PDB entry 4OFE | X-ray diffraction, 2.15 A resolution | chains A and D of the 3 polymer chains in the assembly

# Chain A
Name: Methyl-CpG-binding domain protein 4
From: Homo sapiens
Notes: EC 3.2.2.-; fragment: catalytic domain of MBD4
UniProt: O95243 (MBD4_HUMAN); residues 426-580 here = UniProt positions 426-580
Amino-acid sequence (192 residues; row label = number of the first residue in the row):
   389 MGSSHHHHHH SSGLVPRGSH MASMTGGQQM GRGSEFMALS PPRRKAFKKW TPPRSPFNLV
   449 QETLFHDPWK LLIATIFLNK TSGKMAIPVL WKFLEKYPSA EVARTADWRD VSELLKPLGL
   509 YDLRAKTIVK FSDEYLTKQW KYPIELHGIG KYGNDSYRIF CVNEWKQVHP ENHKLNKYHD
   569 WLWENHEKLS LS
Disordered / not traced: 389-437, 580
Construct notes: expression tag (389-425); engineered mutation Lys468 (Arg in O95243), Asn560 (Asp in O95243)
Bound ions: Mg2+: Ile532, Leu534, Ile537 (shared with 1 residue of chain C)
Curated features (UniProtKB/Swiss-Prot):
  - modified residue: Ser428 (Phosphoserine)

# Chain D
Molecule: 12-mer DNA(G)
Sequence (12 nucleotides; numbered 1 to 12; the number before each row is that of its first residue):
     1 GCTGCGCGCT GG

# How chain A and chain D interact
Pairs across the interface (19; chain A residue first):
  Lys468(A) with DG6(D), hydrogen bond to the base
  Thr469(A) with DG6(D), hydrogen bond to the base
  Lys472(A) with DT10(D), phosphate contact
  Met473(A) with DG8(D), phosphate contact; DC9(D), sugar contact
  Lys504(A) with DC7(D), sugar contact
  Pro505(A) with DC7(D), sugar contact; DG8(D), sugar contact
  Leu506(A) with DG6(D), hydrogen bond to the base; DC7(D), base contact
  Gly507(A) with DG6(D), base contact; DC7(D), hydrogen bond to the sugar
  Leu508(A) with DC5(D), base contact; DG6(D), hydrogen bond to the sugar
  Tyr509(A) with DG6(D), hydrogen bond to the phosphate; DC7(D), hydrogen bond to the phosphate
  Asp510(A) with DG6(D), hydrogen bond to the phosphate
  Leu511(A) with DC5(D), base contact; DG6(D), hydrogen bond to the phosphate
Other interface residues (no listed pair), chain A (13 interface residues in all): Arg512
Other interface residues (no listed pair), chain D (7 interface residues in all): DG4

# In short
The interface between chain A and chain D involves 13 residues on one side and 7 on the other, with 9 hydrogen
bonds. Polar contacts include Lys468(A)-DG6(D), Thr469(A)-DG6(D) and Leu506(A)-DG6(D). The Mg2+ site is built
by Ile532(A), Leu534(A) and Ile537(A).
Here chain A is Methyl-CpG-binding domain protein 4 (Homo sapiens) and chain D is a 12-mer DNA(G). Entry 4OFE
(Structural basis for thymine glycosylase activity on T:O6-methylG mismatch by methyl-CpG binding domain
protein 4: Implications ...) was determined by X-ray diffraction.
